PDB entry 4HAX | X-ray diffraction, 2.28 A resolution | chains C and B of the 3 polymer chains in the assembly

== Chain C ==
Protein: Exportin-1
From: Saccharomyces cerevisiae
UniProtKB: P30822 (XPO1_YEAST); numbering as in UniProt; present here: 1-376, 414-1058
Sequence (1023 residues; each row starts with the number of its first residue; note: 37 numbers in that range are skipped by the numbering (no residue carries them; nothing is unmodelled there); numbers below 1 keep their minus sign (Gly-1 is residue -1)):
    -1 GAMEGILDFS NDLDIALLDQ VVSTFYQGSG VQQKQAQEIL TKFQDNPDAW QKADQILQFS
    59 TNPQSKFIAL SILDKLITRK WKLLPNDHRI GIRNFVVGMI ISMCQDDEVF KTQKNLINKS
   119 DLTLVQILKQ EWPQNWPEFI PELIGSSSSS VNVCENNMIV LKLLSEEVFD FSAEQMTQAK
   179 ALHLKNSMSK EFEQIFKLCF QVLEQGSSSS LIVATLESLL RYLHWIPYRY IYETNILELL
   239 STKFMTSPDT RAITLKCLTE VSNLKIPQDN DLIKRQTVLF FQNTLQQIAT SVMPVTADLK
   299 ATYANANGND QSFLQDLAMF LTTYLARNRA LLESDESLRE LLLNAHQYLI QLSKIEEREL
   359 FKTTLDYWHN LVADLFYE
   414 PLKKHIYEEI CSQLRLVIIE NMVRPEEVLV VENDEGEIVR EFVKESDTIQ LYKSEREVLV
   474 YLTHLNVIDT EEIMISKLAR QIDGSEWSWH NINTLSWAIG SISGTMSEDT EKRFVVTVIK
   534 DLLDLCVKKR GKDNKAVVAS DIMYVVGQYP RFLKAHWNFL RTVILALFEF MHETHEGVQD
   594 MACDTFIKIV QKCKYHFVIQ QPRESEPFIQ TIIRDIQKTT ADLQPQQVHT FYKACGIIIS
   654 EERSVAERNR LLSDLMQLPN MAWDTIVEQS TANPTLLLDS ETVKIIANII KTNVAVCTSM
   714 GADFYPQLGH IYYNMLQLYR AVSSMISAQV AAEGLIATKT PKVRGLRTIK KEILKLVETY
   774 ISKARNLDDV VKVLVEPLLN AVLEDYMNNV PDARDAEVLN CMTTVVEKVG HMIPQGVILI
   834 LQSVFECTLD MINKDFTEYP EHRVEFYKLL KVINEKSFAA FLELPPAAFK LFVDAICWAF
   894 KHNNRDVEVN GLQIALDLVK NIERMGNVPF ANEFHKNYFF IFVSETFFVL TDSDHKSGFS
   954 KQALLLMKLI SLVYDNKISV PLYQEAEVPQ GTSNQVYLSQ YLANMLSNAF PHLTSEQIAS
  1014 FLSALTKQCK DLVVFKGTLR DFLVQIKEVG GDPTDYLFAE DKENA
Disordered / not traced: 1053-1058
Covalent attachments: Ratjadone A, bound form (RJA) linked to Cys539
Differences from the reference sequence: expression tag (-1 to 0); engineered mutation Cys539 (Thr in P30822), Ala579 (Lys in P30822), Cys1022 (Tyr in P30822)
Ligand contacts: Ratjadone A, bound form (RJA): Ile532, Lys533, Leu536, Val540, Lys548, Ile555, Met556, Phe565, His569, Asn571, Phe572, Thr575, Val576, Ala579, Phe583
Reported in the primary citation:
  - binding site for Ratjadone A, bound form: Cys539
  - mutagenesis - K579A: unchanged catalytic activity on Ratjadone A, bound form
  - catalytic residues: Arg543, Lys548 (proposed by the authors, not directly observed)

== Chain B ==
Protein: Ran-specific GTPase-activating protein 1
From: Saccharomyces cerevisiae
Notes: fragment: RanDB1
UniProtKB: P41920 (YRB1_YEAST); residues 62-201 here = UniProt positions 62-201
Sequence (140 residues; numbered 62 to 201; the number before each row is that of its first residue):
    62 DIHFEPVVHL EKVDVKTMEE DEEVLYKVRA KLFRFDKDAK EWKERGTGDC KFLKNKKTNK
   122 VRILMRRDKT LKICANHIIA PEYTLKPNVG SDRSWVYACT ADIAEGEAEA FTFAIRFGSK
   182 ENADKFKEEF EKAQEINKKA
Disordered / not traced: 62, 70-76, 201
Differences from the reference sequence: conflict Lys98 (Ala in P41920)

== Chain C / chain B interface ==
Contacting residue pairs - 9 pairs, chain C then chain B:
  Phe455(C) - Arg90(B)
  Ile749(C) - Val150(B)  hydrophobic
  Lys752(C) - Gly151(B)
  Thr753(C) - Val150(B)
  Pro754(C) - Val150(B)
  Pro754(C) - Gly151(B)
  Pro754(C) - Ser152(B)
  Pro754(C) - Asp153(B)
  Arg757(C) - Gly151(B)  hydrogen bond (side chain-backbone)

== Overview ==
6 residues of chain C and 5 residues of chain B are in contact; the contacts include 1 hydrogen bond. Its one
hydrogen-bonded contact is Arg757(C)-Gly151(B). Ratjadone A, bound form is covalently linked to Cys539(C).
From the paper: catalytic residues Arg543(C) and Lys548(C); K579A of chain C leaves catalytic activity on
Ratjadone A, bound form unchanged.
Here chain C is Exportin-1 and chain B is Ran-specific GTPase-activating protein 1, both from Saccharomyces
cerevisiae. Entry 4HAX (Crystal structure of CRM1 inhibitor Ratjadone A in complex with
CRM1(K579A)-Ran-RanBP1) was determined by X-ray diffraction (same publication as 4HAU, 4HAV, 4HAW, 4HAY, 4HAZ,
4HB2, 4HB3 and 4HB4).
